PDB entry 8DQP | X-ray diffraction, 2.48 A resolution | chains A and B

# Chain A (and B)
Molecule: Coumarin Synthase
Organism: Arabidopsis thaliana
Notes: chain B of this document is another copy of the same molecule, construct and numbering; everything in this record applies to it too
UniProtKB: Q8LF28 (Q8LF28_ARATH); residues 1-451 here = UniProt positions 1-451
Sequence (451 residues; row label = number of the first residue in the row):
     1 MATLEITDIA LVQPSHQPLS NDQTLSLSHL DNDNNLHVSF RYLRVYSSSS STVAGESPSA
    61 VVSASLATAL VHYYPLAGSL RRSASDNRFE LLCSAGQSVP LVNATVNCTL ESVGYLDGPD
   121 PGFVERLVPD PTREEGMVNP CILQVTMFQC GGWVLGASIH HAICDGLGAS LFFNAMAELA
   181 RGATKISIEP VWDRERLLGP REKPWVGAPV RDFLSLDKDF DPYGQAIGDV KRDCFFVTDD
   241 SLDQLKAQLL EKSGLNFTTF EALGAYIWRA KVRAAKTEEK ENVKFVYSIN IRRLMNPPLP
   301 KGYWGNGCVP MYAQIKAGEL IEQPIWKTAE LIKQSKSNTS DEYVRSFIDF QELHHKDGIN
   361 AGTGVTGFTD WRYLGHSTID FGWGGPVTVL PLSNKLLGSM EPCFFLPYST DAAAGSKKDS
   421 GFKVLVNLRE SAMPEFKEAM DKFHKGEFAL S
Not modelled in the structure: 1, 48-55, 110-118, 410-416 (chain B: 1-7, 49-55, 105-122, 409-418)
Bound ions: Ca2+: Arg211, Leu214, Glu322
Ligand contacts: 7-hydroxy-6-methoxy-2H-1-benzopyran-2-one (T83): Phe40, Tyr42, Ile159, His160, His161, Cys164, Asp165, Gly166, Ala169, Thr369, Trp371, Leu396
Reported in the primary citation:
  - binding site for 7-hydroxy-6-methoxy-2H-1-benzopyran-2-one: Phe40, Tyr42, Cys164
  - mutagenesis - F40T, F40T/Y42S, H161A, H161Q, C164A, G166A, W371H, Y373A, Y373F: unchanged catalytic activity
  - mutagenesis - Y42F, G166L, W371A, W371M, W371V, L374A: decreased catalytic activity
  - mutagenesis - Y42F/H161A: abolished catalytic activity
  - mutagenesis - Y42F/H161A: decreased expression
  - catalytic residues: Leu374

# Interface between chain A and chain B
Contacting residue pairs (26; chain A residue first):
  Thr3(A) - Lys336(B)
  Glu5(A) - Thr258(B)
  Glu5(A) - Thr259(B)  hydrogen bond (side chain-backbone)
  Ile6(A) - Tyr373(B)
  Thr7(A) - Tyr373(B)  hydrogen bond (backbone-side chain)
  Thr7(A) - Tyr408(B)
  Asp8(A) - Asp239(B)
  Asp8(A) - Tyr373(B)
  Ile9(A) - Tyr373(B)  hydrophobic
  Arg82(A) - Arg181(B)  hydrogen bond (side chain-backbone)
  Arg82(A) - Gly182(B)  hydrogen bond (side chain-backbone)
  Arg82(A) - Ala183(B)
  Gly122(A) - Arg293(B)  hydrogen bond (backbone-side chain)
  Thr132(A) - Ser187(B)
  Thr132(A) - Ile188(B)
  Arg133(A) - Lys185(B)
  Arg133(A) - Ser187(B)
  Glu134(A) - Glu178(B)
  Glu134(A) - Arg181(B)  hydrogen bond (backbone-side chain)
  Glu134(A) - Ala183(B)
  Glu135(A) - Arg181(B)
  Glu135(A) - Thr378(B)
  Val138(A) - Arg181(B)
  Val138(A) - Ser377(B)
  Asn139(A) - Ser377(B)  hydrogen bond
  Asp221(A) - Lys185(B)  salt bridge
Other interface residues (no listed pair), chain A (17 interface residues in all): Asn87, Glu125
Other interface residues (no listed pair), chain B (22 interface residues in all): Asn174, Lys246, Phe257, Phe260, Arg372, Asp380

# In short
The interface between chain A and chain B involves 17 residues on one side and 22 on the other; the contacts
include 7 hydrogen bonds and 1 salt bridge. Polar contacts include Asp221(A)-Lys185(B), Glu5(A)-Thr259(B) and
Thr7(A)-Tyr373(B). From the paper: the catalytic residue Leu374(A); Y42F, G166L and W371A of chain A, among
others, reduce catalytic activity; 16 substitutions were tested in all.
Both chains are Coumarin Synthase (Arabidopsis thaliana). Entry 8DQP (Crystal structure of Arabidopsis
thaliana COSY in complex with scopoletin) was determined by X-ray diffraction together with 8DQO, 8DQQ and
8DQR from the same study.
